PDB entry 8C0F | X-ray diffraction, 2.10 A resolution | chains C and D of the 6 polymer chains in the assembly

# Chain C
Protein: Tubulin alpha-1B chain
Organism: Bos taurus
UniProtKB: P81947 (TBA1B_BOVIN); numbering as in UniProt (aligned over 1-451)
Sequence (451 residues; each row starts with the number of its first residue):
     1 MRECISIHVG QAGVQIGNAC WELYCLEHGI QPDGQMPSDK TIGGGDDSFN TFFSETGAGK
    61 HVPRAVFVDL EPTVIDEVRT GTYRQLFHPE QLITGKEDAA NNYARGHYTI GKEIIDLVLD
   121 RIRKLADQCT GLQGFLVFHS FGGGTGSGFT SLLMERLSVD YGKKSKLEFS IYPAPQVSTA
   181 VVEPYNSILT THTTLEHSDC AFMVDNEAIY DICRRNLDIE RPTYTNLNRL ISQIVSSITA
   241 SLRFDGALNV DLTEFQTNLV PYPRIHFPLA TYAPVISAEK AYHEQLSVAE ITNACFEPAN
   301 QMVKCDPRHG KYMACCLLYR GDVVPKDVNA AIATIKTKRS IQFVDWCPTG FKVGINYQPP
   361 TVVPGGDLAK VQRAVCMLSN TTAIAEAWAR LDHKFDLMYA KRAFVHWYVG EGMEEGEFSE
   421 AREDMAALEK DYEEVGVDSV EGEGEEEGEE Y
Unresolved in the structure: 441-451
Metal / ion sites: Ca2+: Asp39, Thr41, Gly44, Glu55
Ligand contacts: GTP (guanosine-5'-triphosphate): Gly10, Gln11, Ala12, Gln15, Ile16, Asp69, Asp98, Ala99, Ala100, Asn101, Ser140, Gly142, Gly143, Gly144, Thr145, Gly146, Ile171, Pro173, Val177, Ser178, Thr179, Glu183, Asn206, Tyr224, Leu227, Asn228, Ile231
Reported in the primary citation:
  - binding site for the ligand SOZ: Thr179, Val181

# Chain D
Protein: Tubulin beta-2B chain
Organism: Bos taurus
UniProtKB: Q6B856 (TBB2B_BOVIN); the author numbering skips numbers that UniProt does not, so the offset changes along the chain: 1-42 = UniProt 1-42; 45-360 = UniProt 43-358; 369-455 = UniProt 359-445
Sequence (445 residues; numbered 1 to 455; 10 numbers in that range are skipped by the numbering (no residue carries them; nothing is unmodelled there); the number before each row is that of its first residue):
     1 MREIVHIQAG QCGNQIGAKF WEVISDEHGI DPTGSYHGDS DL
    45 QLERINVYYN EATGNKYVPR AILVDLEPGT MDSVRSGPFG QIFRPDNFVF GQSGAGNNWA
   105 KGHYTEGAEL VDSVLDVVRK ESESCDCLQG FQLTHSLGGG TGSGMGTLLI SKIREEYPDR
   165 IMNTFSVMPS PKVSDTVVEP YNATLSVHQL VENTDETYCI DNEALYDICF RTLKLTTPTY
   225 GDLNHLVSAT MSGVTTCLRF PGQLNADLRK LAVNMVPFPR LHFFMPGFAP LTSRGSQQYR
   285 ALTVPELTQQ MFDSKNMMAA CDPRHGRYLT VAAIFRGRMS MKEVDEQMLN VQNKNSSYFV
   345 EWIPNNVKTA VCDIPP
   369 RGLKMSATFI GNSTAIQELF KRISEQFTAM FRRKAFLHWY TGEGMDEMEF TEAESNMNDL
   429 VSEYQQYQDA TADEQGEFEE EEGEDEA
Unresolved in the structure: 1, 276-285, 442-455
Curated features (UniProtKB/Swiss-Prot):
  - motif: Met1 to Ile4 (MREI motif)
  - binding site (GTP): Gln11, Glu71, Ser140, Gly144, Thr145, Gly146, Asn206, Asn228
  - binding site (Mg(2+)): Glu71
  - modified residue: Ser40 (Phosphoserine), Thr57 (Phosphothreonine), Lys60 (N6-acetyllysine), Ser174 (Phosphoserine), Thr287 (Phosphothreonine), Thr292 (Phosphothreonine), Arg320 (Omega-N-methylarginine), Glu448 (5-glutamyl polyglutamate)
  - cross-link (Glycyl lysine isopeptide (Lys-Gly)): Lys60 (interchain with G-Cter in ubiquitin), Lys326 (interchain with G-Cter in ubiquitin)
Metal / ion sites: Mg2+: Gln11 (together with GDP)
Ligand contacts: GDP (guanosine-5'-diphosphate): Gly10, Gln11, Cys12, Gln15, Ile16, Asp69, Ala99, Asn101, Ser140, Gly142, Gly143, Gly144, Thr145, Gly146, Val171, Pro173, Val177, Ser178, Glu183, Asn206, Leu209, Tyr224, Leu227, Asn228
Reported in the primary citation:
  - binding site for the ligand SOZ: Val238, Cys241, Leu242, Leu248, Lys254, Leu255, Asn258, Met259, Thr314, Ala316, Ile318, Lys352

# How chain C and chain D interact
Contacting residue pairs (54):
  Gln11(C) - Gln247(D)  hydrogen bond
  Lys96(C) - Arg2(D)
  Lys96(C) - Asp130(D)  salt bridge
  Lys96(C) - Cys131(D)
  Glu97(C) - Arg2(D)  salt bridge
  Glu97(C) - Cys131(D)
  Glu97(C) - Arg164(D)  salt bridge
  Asp98(C) - Lys254(D)  salt bridge
  Ala100(C) - Arg253(D)
  Ala100(C) - Lys254(D)
  Ala100(C) - Val257(D)
  Asn101(C) - Lys254(D)
  Arg105(C) - Arg253(D)
  Pro175(C) - Asn349(D)
  Ser178(C) - Lys352(D)  hydrogen bond
  Thr179(C) - Leu248(D)
  Thr179(C) - Asn258(D)  hydrogen bond (backbone-side chain)
  Ala180(C) - Asn258(D)
  Val181(C) - Val257(D)
  Val181(C) - Asn258(D)  hydrogen bond (backbone-side chain)
  Val181(C) - Ile347(D)  hydrophobic
  Val181(C) - Pro348(D)
  Val181(C) - Asn349(D)
  Tyr210(C) - Asp329(D)
  Glu220(C) - Lys326(D)
  Arg221(C) - Met325(D)  hydrogen bond
  Arg221(C) - Asp329(D)  salt bridge
  Tyr224(C) - Gln247(D)
  Lys394(C) - Asn349(D)  hydrogen bond
  Leu397(C) - Trp346(D)
  Leu397(C) - Pro348(D)  hydrophobic
  Leu397(C) - Ala440(D)  hydrophobic
  Met398(C) - Trp346(D)  hydrogen bond (backbone-backbone)
  Met398(C) - Pro348(D)
  Lys401(C) - Phe262(D)
  Lys401(C) - Trp346(D)
  Lys401(C) - Ala438(D)
  Lys401(C) - Thr439(D)  hydrogen bond (side chain-backbone)
  Arg402(C) - Phe262(D)
  Ala403(C) - Pro261(D)
  Ala403(C) - Phe262(D)  hydrophobic
  Phe404(C) - Val257(D)
  Phe404(C) - Asn258(D)
  Phe404(C) - Val260(D)
  Phe404(C) - Pro261(D)  hydrogen bond (backbone-backbone)
  Phe404(C) - Thr314(D)
  Phe404(C) - Ile347(D)  hydrophobic
  His406(C) - Val260(D)  hydrogen bond (side chain-backbone)
  His406(C) - Pro261(D)
  His406(C) - Phe262(D)
  His406(C) - Pro263(D)
  Trp407(C) - Ala256(D)  hydrophobic
  Trp407(C) - Val257(D)
  Trp407(C) - Val260(D)  hydrogen bond (side chain-backbone)
Also at the interface, not in a pair above, chain C (26 interface residues in all): Val182
Also at the interface, not in a pair above, chain D (30 interface residues in all): Asp251, Glu345, Asn350

# Summary
The interface between chain C and chain D involves 26 residues on one side and 30 on the other; the contacts
include 11 hydrogen bonds and 5 salt bridges. Polar contacts include Lys96(C)-Asp130(D), Glu97(C)-Arg2(D) and
Glu97(C)-Arg164(D). Chain C binds GTP. The paper reports a binding site for the ligand SOZ at Thr179(C),
Val181(C) and Val238(D) among others.
Chain C is Tubulin alpha-1B chain and chain D is Tubulin beta-2B chain, both from Bos taurus; the structure,
Tubulin-PTC596 complex, was determined by X-ray diffraction.
